Entry 6ZVD (X-ray diffraction, 2.50 A resolution); this record covers chains A and P.

Chain A:
Protein: 14-3-3 protein sigma
From: Homo sapiens
UniProtKB: P31947 (1433S_HUMAN); numbering as in UniProt (aligned over 1-248)
Amino-acid sequence (253 residues; numbered -4 to 248; the number before each row is that of its first residue; numbers below 1 keep their minus sign (Gly-4 is residue -4)):
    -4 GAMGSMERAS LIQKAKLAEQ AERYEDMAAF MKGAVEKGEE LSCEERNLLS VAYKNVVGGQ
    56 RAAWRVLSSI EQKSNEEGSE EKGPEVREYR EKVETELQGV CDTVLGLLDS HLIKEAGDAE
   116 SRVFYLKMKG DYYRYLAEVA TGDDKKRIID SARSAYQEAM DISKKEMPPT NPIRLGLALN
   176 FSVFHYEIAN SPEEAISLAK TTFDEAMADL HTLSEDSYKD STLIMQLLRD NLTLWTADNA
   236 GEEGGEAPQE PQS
Not modelled in the structure: 72-73, 232-248
Sequence notes: expression tag (-4 to 0)
Modified positions: Cys38 (S-hydroxycysteine; CSO)
Curated features (UniProtKB/Swiss-Prot):
  - site (Interaction with phosphoserine on interacting protein): Arg56, Arg129
  - modified residue (Phosphoserine): Ser5, Ser74, Ser248

Chain P:
Protein: phosphorylated Gab2pT391 peptide
Amino-acid sequence (13 residues; numbered 386 to 398; the number before each row is that of its first residue):
   386 IPRRNTLPAM DNS
Not modelled in the structure: 386, 397-398
Modified positions: Thr391 (phosphothreonine; TPO)

Chain A / chain P interface:
Pairs across the interface - 35 pairs, chain A then chain P:
  Glu17(A) - Asp396(P)
  Tyr19(A) - Asp396(P)  hydrogen bond
  Ser45(A) - Pro393(P)
  Lys49(A) - Thr391(P)
  Lys49(A) - Leu392(P)
  Lys49(A) - Pro393(P)  hydrogen bond (side chain-backbone)
  Asn50(A) - Met395(P)
  Asn50(A) - Asp396(P)  hydrogen bond (side chain-backbone)
  Gly53(A) - Met395(P)
  Gly54(A) - Met395(P)
  Arg56(A) - Arg389(P)
  Arg56(A) - Thr391(P)
  Arg60(A) - Arg388(P)
  Lys122(A) - Leu392(P)  hydrogen bond (side chain-backbone)
  Asp126(A) - Leu392(P)
  Arg129(A) - Arg389(P)
  Arg129(A) - Thr391(P)
  Tyr130(A) - Thr391(P)
  Leu174(A) - Asn390(P)
  Leu174(A) - Thr391(P)
  Leu174(A) - Leu392(P)  hydrophobic
  Asn175(A) - Thr391(P)
  Asn175(A) - Leu392(P)  hydrogen bond (side chain-backbone)
  Val178(A) - Arg389(P)
  Val178(A) - Asn390(P)
  Val178(A) - Thr391(P)
  Glu182(A) - Arg389(P)  salt bridge
  Ile219(A) - Leu392(P)  hydrophobic
  Leu222(A) - Asn390(P)
  Leu222(A) - Leu392(P)  hydrophobic
  Asp225(A) - Asn390(P)
  Asn226(A) - Arg389(P)
  Asn226(A) - Asn390(P)  hydrogen bond (side chain-backbone)
  Leu229(A) - Pro387(P)
  Leu229(A) - Arg389(P)
Interface residues without a listed pair, chain A (25 interface residues in all): Glu133, Gly171, Trp230

In short:
25 residues of chain A face 9 of chain P across their interface, with 6 hydrogen bonds and 1 salt bridge.
Polar contacts include Glu182(A)-Arg389(P), Tyr19(A)-Asp396(P) and Lys49(A)-Pro393(P).
Here chain A is 14-3-3 protein sigma (Homo sapiens) and chain P is phosphorylated Gab2pT391 peptide. Entry
6ZVD (14-3-3 Sigma in complex with phosphorylated Gab2pT391 peptide - 96h incubation) was determined by X-ray
diffraction.
